7H1L - chains A and B; structure by X-ray diffraction, 1.53 A resolution.

[Chain A]
Name: Serine protease subunit NS2B
Organism: Zika virus
UniProt: Q32ZE1 (POLG_ZIKV); residues 46-89 here correspond to UniProt positions 1414-1457 (UniProt number = residue number + 1368)
Sequence (46 residues; numbered 44 to 89; the number before each row is that of its first residue):
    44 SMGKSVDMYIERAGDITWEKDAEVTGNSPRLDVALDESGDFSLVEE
Not modelled in the structure: 44-49, 89
Construct notes: expression tag (44-45)

[Chain B]
Name: Serine protease NS3
Organism: Zika virus
Notes: EC 3.4.21.91, 3.6.1.15, 3.6.4.13
UniProt: Q32ZE1 (POLG_ZIKV); residues 11-177 here correspond to UniProt positions 1509-1675 (UniProt number = residue number + 1498)
Sequence (168 residues; numbered 10 to 177; the number before each row is that of its first residue):
    10 MKEVKKGETTDGVYRVMTRRLLGSTQVGVGVMQEGVFHTMWHVTKGAALR
    60 SGEGRLDPYWGDVKQDLVSYCGPWKLDAAWDGLSEVQLLAVPPGERAKNI
   110 QTLPGIFKTKDGDIGAVALDYPAGTSGSPILDKCGRVIGLYGNGVVIKNG
   160 SYVSAITQGKREEETPVE
Not modelled in the structure: 10-15, 172-177
Construct notes: initiating methionine (10); conflict Lys107 (Arg1605 in Q32ZE1)
Ligand contacts:
  - A1AJM ((3S)-3-(4-fluorophenyl)piperidine-3-carboxamide), molecule 1: Thr118, Asp120, Gly121, Asp122, Ile123
  - A1AJM, molecule 2: Asp129, Tyr130, Pro131, Ala132, Thr134, Ser135, Tyr150, Gly151, Val155, Tyr161

[How chain A and chain B interact]
Contacting residue pairs (96):
  Met51(A) - Met26(B)
  Met51(A) - Val36(B)  hydrophobic
  Met51(A) - Val52(B)
  Met51(A) - Thr53(B)
  Met51(A) - Leu58(B)  hydrophobic
  Met51(A) - Arg59(B)  hydrogen bond (backbone-backbone)
  Tyr52(A) - Arg24(B)
  Tyr52(A) - Val25(B)
  Tyr52(A) - Met26(B)  hydrogen bond (backbone-backbone)
  Tyr52(A) - Arg28(B)  hydrogen bond
  Tyr52(A) - Ser33(B)
  Tyr52(A) - Arg59(B)
  Ile53(A) - Tyr23(B)  hydrophobic
  Ile53(A) - Arg24(B)
  Ile53(A) - Met41(B)  hydrophobic
  Ile53(A) - Phe46(B)  hydrophobic
  Ile53(A) - Arg59(B)  hydrogen bond (backbone-backbone)
  Ile53(A) - Ser60(B)
  Ile53(A) - Leu65(B)  hydrophobic
  Glu54(A) - Tyr23(B)
  Glu54(A) - Arg24(B)  hydrogen bond (backbone-backbone)
  Arg55(A) - Glu17(B)
  Arg55(A) - Thr19(B)
  Arg55(A) - Asp20(B)  hydrogen bond (side chain-backbone)
  Arg55(A) - Gly21(B)
  Arg55(A) - Val22(B)
  Arg55(A) - Tyr23(B)
  Ala56(A) - Val22(B)  hydrogen bond (backbone-backbone)
  Ala56(A) - Arg24(B)
  Ala56(A) - Val100(B)  hydrophobic
  Ala56(A) - Ala106(B)
  Gly57(A) - Gly21(B)
  Gly57(A) - Val22(B)  hydrogen bond (backbone-backbone)
  Asp58(A) - Leu98(B)
  Ile59(A) - Gly21(B)
  Ile59(A) - Val22(B)
  Ile59(A) - Val40(B)  hydrophobic
  Ile59(A) - Leu98(B)  hydrophobic
  Ile59(A) - Leu140(B)  hydrophobic
  Ile59(A) - Gly144(B)
  Ile59(A) - Val146(B)  hydrophobic
  Thr60(A) - Asn108(B)  hydrogen bond (backbone-side chain)
  Thr60(A) - Leu140(B)
  Trp61(A) - Glu94(B)
  Trp61(A) - Val95(B)
  Trp61(A) - Gln96(B)
  Trp61(A) - Gln110(B)
  Trp61(A) - Leu140(B)
  Trp61(A) - Asp141(B)
  Trp61(A) - Lys142(B)
  Glu62(A) - Gln96(B)  hydrogen bond (backbone-side chain)
  Glu62(A) - Asn108(B)
  Ala65(A) - Gln96(B)
  Ala65(A) - Asn108(B)
  Glu66(A) - Ile109(B)
  Glu66(A) - Gln110(B)  hydrogen bond (backbone-backbone)
  Val67(A) - Glu94(B)
  Val67(A) - Gln110(B)
  Thr68(A) - Ile109(B)
  Thr68(A) - Gln110(B)  hydrogen bond (backbone-backbone)
  Thr68(A) - Thr111(B)  hydrogen bond (backbone-side chain)
  Thr68(A) - Leu128(B)
  Gly69(A) - Thr111(B)
  Gly69(A) - Ala127(B)
  Asn70(A) - Leu112(B)
  Asn70(A) - Ala127(B)
  Ser71(A) - Leu112(B)  hydrogen bond (side chain-backbone)
  Ser71(A) - Pro113(B)
  Ser71(A) - Gly114(B)
  Pro72(A) - Gly114(B)
  Pro72(A) - Ile115(B)  hydrogen bond (backbone-backbone)
  Pro72(A) - Ala127(B)
  Pro72(A) - Val162(B)  hydrophobic
  Arg73(A) - Ile115(B)
  Leu74(A) - Ile115(B)  hydrogen bond (backbone-backbone)
  Leu74(A) - Phe116(B)
  Leu74(A) - Lys117(B)  hydrogen bond (backbone-backbone)
  Leu74(A) - Ile156(B)  hydrophobic
  Asp75(A) - Lys117(B)  salt bridge
  Val76(A) - Phe116(B)  hydrophobic
  Val76(A) - Lys117(B)  hydrogen bond (backbone-backbone)
  Val76(A) - Thr118(B)
  Asp79(A) - Lys73(B)
  Glu80(A) - Lys73(B)
  Ser81(A) - Val72(B)
  Gly82(A) - Val72(B)
  Gly82(A) - Lys73(B)
  Gly82(A) - Asn152(B)  hydrogen bond (backbone-side chain)
  Phe84(A) - Phe116(B)  hydrophobic
  Phe84(A) - Asn152(B)
  Phe84(A) - Gly153(B)
  Phe84(A) - Val154(B)
  Phe84(A) - Ala164(B)  hydrophobic
  Ser85(A) - Val154(B)
  Leu86(A) - Val154(B)  hydrophobic
  Leu86(A) - Val155(B)
Interface residues without a listed pair, chain A (33 interface residues in all): Asp50, Leu78
Interface residues without a listed pair, chain B (57 interface residues in all): Thr27, Ala57, Pro138

[Summary]
The interface between chain A and chain B involves 33 residues on one side and 57 on the other; the contacts
include 19 hydrogen bonds and 1 salt bridge. Polar contacts include Asp75(A)-Lys117(B), Tyr52(A)-Arg28(B) and
Arg55(A)-Asp20(B). Chain B binds compound A1AJM.
Here chain A is Serine protease subunit NS2B and chain B is Serine protease NS3, both from Zika virus. Entry
7H1L (PanDDA analysis group deposition -- Crystal Structure of ZIKV NS2B-NS3 protease in complex with POB0087)
was determined by X-ray diffraction.
